6OEZ - chains B and A; structure by X-ray diffraction, 2.50 A resolution.

== Chain B (and A) ==
Molecule: Trypanothione reductase
Organism: Trypanosoma brucei brucei (strain 927/4 GUTat10.1)
Notes: EC 1.8.1.12; chain A of this document is another copy of the same molecule, construct and numbering; everything in this record applies to it too
UniProt: Q389T8 (Q389T8_TRYB2); residues 1-492 here = UniProt positions 1-492
Chain sequence (495 residues; each row starts with the number of its first residue; numbers below 1 keep their minus sign (Gly-2 is residue -2)):
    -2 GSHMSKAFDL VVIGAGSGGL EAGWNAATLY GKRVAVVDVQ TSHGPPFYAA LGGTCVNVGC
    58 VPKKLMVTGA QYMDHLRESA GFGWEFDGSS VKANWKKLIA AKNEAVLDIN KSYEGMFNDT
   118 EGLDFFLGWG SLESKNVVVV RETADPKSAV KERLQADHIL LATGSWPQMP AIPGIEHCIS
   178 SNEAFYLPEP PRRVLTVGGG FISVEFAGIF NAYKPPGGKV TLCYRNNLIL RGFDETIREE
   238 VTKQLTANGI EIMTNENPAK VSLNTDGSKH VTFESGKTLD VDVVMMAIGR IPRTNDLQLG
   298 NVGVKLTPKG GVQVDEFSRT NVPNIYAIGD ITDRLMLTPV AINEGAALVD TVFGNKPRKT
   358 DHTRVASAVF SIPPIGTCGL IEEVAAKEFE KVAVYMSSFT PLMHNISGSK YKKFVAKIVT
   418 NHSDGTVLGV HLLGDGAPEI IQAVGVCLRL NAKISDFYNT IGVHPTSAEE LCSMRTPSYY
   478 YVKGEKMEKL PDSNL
Not modelled in the structure: -2 to 2, 489-492 (chain A: -2 to 3, 489-492)
Disulfides: Cys52-Cys57
Differences from the reference sequence: expression tag (-2 to 0)
Small-molecule neighbours:
  - FAD (flavin-adenine dinucleotide): Ile10, Gly11, Ala12, Gly13, Ser14, Gly15, Gly16, Val34, Asp35, Val36, Ala46, Ala47, Gly50, Thr51, Cys52, Val55, Gly56, Cys57, Lys60, Gly125, Trp126, Gly127, Ala159, Thr160, Gly161, Ser162, Ser178, Phe182, Phe198, Ile199, Arg287, Arg290, Asp293, Leu294, Ile325, Gly326, Asp327, Met333, Leu334, Thr335, Pro336, Ala338
  - M9J (N-(cyclobutylmethyl)-3-{5-[1-(pyrrolidin-1-yl)cyclohexyl]-2-(1-{[(2S)-pyrrolidin-2-yl]methyl}-1H-indol-5-yl)-1,3-thiazol-4-yl}prop-2-yn-1-amine): Leu17, Glu18, Trp21, Val53, Val58, Ile106, Ser109, Tyr110, Gly112, Met113, Asp116, Thr117

== How chain B and chain A interact ==
Residue-residue contacts - 152 pairs, chain B then chain A:
  Cys52(B) with His461(A), hydrogen bond
  Cys57(B) with His461(A); Pro462(A)
  Val58(B) with Leu399(A), hydrophobic
  Lys61(B) with Pro462(A), hydrogen bond (side chain-backbone)
  Leu62(B) with Phe79(A); Leu399(A); Met400(A), hydrophobic; Ile403(A), hydrophobic
  Thr65(B) with Phe79(A); Met400(A)
  Gly66(B) with Phe79(A); Trp81(A), hydrogen bond (backbone-side chain)
  Tyr69(B) with His72(A); Glu75(A); Ser76(A); Phe79(A), hydrophobic; Trp81(A); Met400(A)
  Met70(B) with Trp81(A), hydrophobic
  His72(B) with Tyr69(A); His72(A)
  Leu73(B) with Leu73(A), hydrophobic; Trp81(A), hydrophobic; Phe83(A), hydrophobic
  Glu75(B) with Tyr69(A)
  Ser76(B) with Tyr69(A)
  Ala77(B) with Lys94(A)
  Gly78(B) with Lys94(A); Ala98(A)
  Phe79(B) with Leu62(A); Thr65(A); Gly66(A); Tyr69(A), hydrophobic; Leu95(A); Tyr210(A), hydrogen bond (backbone-side chain)
  Gly80(B) with Lys89(A); Ala90(A); Asn91(A), hydrogen bond (backbone-backbone); Lys94(A)
  Trp81(B) with Gly66(A), hydrogen bond (side chain-backbone); Tyr69(A); Met70(A); Leu73(A), hydrophobic; Lys89(A); Ala90(A), hydrophobic; Ala209(A); Tyr210(A), hydrogen bond
  Glu82(B) with Ser87(A); Val88(A); Lys89(A), hydrogen bond (backbone-backbone); Asn91(A), hydrogen bond
  Phe83(B) with Ser87(A); Val88(A), hydrophobic
  Asp84(B) with Ser87(A), hydrogen bond (backbone-side chain)
  Ser87(B) with Glu82(A); Phe83(A); Asp84(A), hydrogen bond (side chain-backbone)
  Val88(B) with Trp81(A), hydrophobic; Glu82(A); Phe83(A), hydrophobic
  Lys89(B) with Gly80(A); Trp81(A); Glu82(A), hydrogen bond (backbone-backbone)
  Ala90(B) with Gly80(A); Trp81(A), hydrophobic
  Asn91(B) with Gly80(A), hydrogen bond (backbone-backbone)
  Lys94(B) with Gly78(A); Gly80(A)
  Leu95(B) with Phe79(A)
  Ala98(B) with Gly78(A); Ile403(A)
  Lys99(B) with Ile403(A)
  Ala209(B) with Trp81(A)
  Tyr210(B) with Phe79(A), hydrogen bond (side chain-backbone); Trp81(A), hydrogen bond
  Thr335(B) with His461(A)
  Pro336(B) with Ile458(A), hydrophobic; Gly459(A); His461(A)
  Asn340(B) with Ile458(A)
  Asp358(B) with Ile458(A)
  Val362(B) with Ile458(A), hydrophobic
  Ala363(B) with Gly459(A); Val460(A), hydrophobic
  Ser364(B) with Val460(A)
  Ala365(B) with Val460(A), hydrophobic
  Phe367(B) with Pro462(A)
  Leu399(B) with Leu62(A), hydrophobic
  Ile403(B) with Leu62(A), hydrophobic
  Pro435(B) with Thr463(A)
  Glu436(B) with Ile437(A); Thr463(A); Ser464(A), hydrogen bond (side chain-backbone); Ala465(A), hydrogen bond (side chain-backbone)
  Ile437(B) with Glu436(A)
  Gln439(B) with Ile458(A), hydrogen bond (side chain-backbone); Gly459(A); Val460(A), hydrogen bond (side chain-backbone); Ala465(A); Glu466(A); Cys469(A)
  Ala440(B) with Ala440(A), hydrophobic; Val441(A), hydrophobic; Cys444(A)
  Val441(B) with Ala440(A), hydrophobic
  Gly442(B) with Thr457(A)
  Val443(B) with Cys444(A), hydrophobic; Asp453(A); Phe454(A), hydrophobic; Thr457(A)
  Cys444(B) with Ala440(A); Val443(A), hydrophobic; Cys444(A), hydrophobic
  Arg446(B) with Asp453(A); Asn456(A); Thr457(A)
  Leu447(B) with Ala449(A), hydrophobic; Asp453(A)
  Ala449(B) with Leu447(A), hydrophobic
  Asp453(B) with Val443(A); Leu447(A)
  Asn456(B) with Arg446(A)
  Thr457(B) with Gly442(A); Val443(A); Arg446(A)
  Ile458(B) with Pro336(A), hydrophobic; Asp358(A); Val362(A), hydrophobic; Gln439(A), hydrogen bond (backbone-side chain)
  Gly459(B) with Pro336(A); Ala363(A); Gln439(A)
  Val460(B) with Ala363(A), hydrophobic; Ser364(A); Ala365(A), hydrophobic; Ile438(A), hydrophobic; Gln439(A), hydrogen bond (backbone-side chain)
  His461(B) with Cys52(A); Cys57(A); Thr335(A); Pro336(A)
  Pro462(B) with Cys57(A); Lys61(A), hydrogen bond (backbone-side chain); Phe367(A)
  Thr463(B) with Pro435(A); Glu436(A)
  Ser464(B) with Glu436(A), hydrogen bond (backbone-side chain)
  Ala465(B) with Glu436(A), hydrogen bond (backbone-side chain); Gln439(A)
  Glu466(B) with Gln439(A)
  Cys469(B) with Gln439(A)
Other interface residues (no listed pair), chain B (75 interface residues in all): Ala67, Ala102, Val337, Thr357, Met400, Ile438, Phe454
Other interface residues (no listed pair), chain A (73 interface residues in all): Val58, Ala77, Ala102, Val337, Asn340, Ser452

== Summary ==
Chain B and chain A form an interface of 75 and 73 residues respectively; the contacts include 24 hydrogen
bonds. Among the polar pairs are Cys52(B)-His461(A), Lys61(B)-Pro462(A) and Gly66(B)-Trp81(A). Bound to chain
B: flavin-adenine dinucleotide and compound M9J.
Chain B and chain A are both Trypanothione reductase (Trypanosoma brucei brucei (strain 927/4 GUTat10.1)); the
structure, Crystal structure of Trypanothione Reductase from Trypanosoma brucei in complex with inhibitor
(+)-N-(Cyclobutylmethyl)-3-{5-[1-(pyrrolidin-1-yl)cyclohexyl]-2-(1-{[(2S)-pyrro-lidin-2-yl]methyl}-1H-indol-5-yl)-1,3-thiazol-4-yl}prop-2-yn-1-amine,
was determined by X-ray diffraction, deposited together with 6OEX and 6OEY.
